PDB entry 2FOI | X-ray diffraction, 2.50 A resolution | chains A and D of the 4 polymer chains in the assembly

[Chain A]
Name: enoyl-acyl carrier reductase
Source organism: Plasmodium falciparum
Notes: EC 1.3.1.9; fragment: N-terminal fragment, residues 97-216
Amino-acid sequence (269 residues; numbered 97 to 365; the number before each row is that of its first residue):
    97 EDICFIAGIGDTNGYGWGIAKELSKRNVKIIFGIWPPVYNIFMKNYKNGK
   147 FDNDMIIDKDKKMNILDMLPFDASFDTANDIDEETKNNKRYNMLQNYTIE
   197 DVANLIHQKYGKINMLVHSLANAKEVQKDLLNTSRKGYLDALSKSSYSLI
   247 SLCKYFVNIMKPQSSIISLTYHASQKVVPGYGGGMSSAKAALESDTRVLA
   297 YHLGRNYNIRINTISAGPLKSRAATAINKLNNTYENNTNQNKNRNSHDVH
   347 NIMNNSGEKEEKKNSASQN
Not modelled in the structure: 326-365
Residues lining bound ligands:
  - JPA (4-(2,4-dichlorophenoxy)-2'-methylbiphenyl-3-ol): A217, N218, A219, V222, Y267, Y277, M281, K285, P314, A319, A320, I323
  - NAD (nicotinamide-adenine-dinucleotide): G104, I105, G106, D107, G110, Y111, G112, W131, V134, F167, D168, A169, S170, S215, L216, A217, N218, K240, L265, T266, Y267, Y277, M281, K285, A312, G313, P314, L315, S317, R318, A319, A320

[Chain D]
Name: enoyl-acyl carrier reductase
Source organism: Plasmodium falciparum
Notes: EC 1.3.1.9; fragment: C-terminal fragment, residues 97-156
Amino-acid sequence (60 residues; row label = number of the first residue in the row):
   366 YTFIDYAIEYSEKYAPLRQKLLSTDIGSVASFLLSRESRAITGQTIYVDN
   416 GLNIMFLPDD
Residues lining bound ligands: JPA (4-(2,4-dichlorophenoxy)-2'-methylbiphenyl-3-ol): F368, I369, A372

[Interface between chain A and chain D]
Pairs across the interface (15; chain A residue first):
  R293(A) - I419(D)
  A296(A) - P381(D)
  A296(A) - I419(D)  hydrophobic
  Y297(A) - M420(D)  hydrophobic
  Y297(A) - D424(D)  hydrogen bond
  G300(A) - P381(D)
  G300(A) - L382(D)
  R301(A) - K378(D)  hydrogen bond (side chain-backbone)
  R301(A) - Y379(D)  hydrogen bond (side chain-backbone)
  R301(A) - A380(D)  hydrogen bond (side chain-backbone)
  R301(A) - P381(D)  hydrogen bond (backbone-backbone)
  R301(A) - R383(D)
  R301(A) - D424(D)  salt bridge
  N304(A) - Q384(D)
  R306(A) - L382(D)
Also at the interface, not in a pair above, chain A (9 interface residues in all): E118, I305
Also at the interface, not in a pair above, chain D (11 interface residues in all): E402

[In short]
9 residues of chain A and 11 residues of chain D are in contact, with 5 hydrogen bonds and 1 salt bridge.
Polar contacts include R301(A)-D424(D), Y297(A)-D424(D) and R301(A)-K378(D). Ligands of chain A: NAD and
compound JPA. Ligands of chain D: compound JPA.
Here chain A is enoyl-acyl carrier reductase and chain D is enoyl-acyl carrier reductase, both from Plasmodium
falciparum. Entry 2FOI (Synthesis, Biological Activity, and X-Ray Crystal Structural Analysis of Diaryl Ether
Inhibitors of Malarial Enoyl ACP ...) was determined by X-ray diffraction (same publication as 2NQ8, 2OL4,
2OOS, 2OP0 and 2OP1).
